Entry 1IBK (X-ray diffraction, 3.31 A resolution); this record covers chains A and H of the 22 polymer chains in the assembly.

[Chain A]
Molecule: 16S ribosomal RNA
Source organism: Thermus thermophilus
Sequence (1522 nucleotides; each row starts with the number of its first residue; note: 42 numbers in that range are skipped by the numbering (no residue carries them; nothing is unmodelled there); a row labelled like 190A-190L holds insertion residues (190A, then the next letters in order); numbering starts at 0):
     0 UUUGUUGGAG AGUUUGAUCC UGGCUCAGGG UGAACGCUGG CGGCGUGCCU AAGACAUGCA
    60 AGUCGUGCGG G
    73 CCGCGGGGUU UU
    88 ACUCCG
    95 UGGUC
   101 AGCGGCGGAC GGGUGAGUAA CGCGUGGGU
  129A G
   130 ACCUACCCGG AAGAGGGGGA CAACCCGGGG AAACUCGGGC UAAUCCCCCA UGUGGACCCG
   190 C
190A-190L CCCUUGGGGUGU
   191 GUCCAAAGGG CUUU
   216 GCCCGCUUCC GGAUGGGCCC GCGUCCCAUC AGCUAGUUGG UGGGGUAAUG GCCCACCAAG
   276 GCGACGACGG GUAGCCGGUC UGAGAGGAUG GCCGGCCACA GGGGCACUGA GACACGGGCC
   336 CCACUCCUAC GGGAGGCAGC AGUUAGGAAU CUUCCGCAAU GGGCGCAAGC CUGACGGAGC
   396 GACGCCGCUU GGAGGAAGAA GCCCUUCGGG GUGUAAACUC CUGAA
   442 CCCGGGACGA AACCCCCGAC GA
   474 GGGGACUGAC GGUACCGGG
   494 GUAAUAGCGC CGGCCAACUC CGUGCCAGCA GCCGCGGUAA UACGGAGGGC GCGAGCGUUA
   554 CCCGGAUUCA CUGGGCGUAA AGGGCGUGUA GGCGGCCUGG GGCGUCCCAU GUGAAAGACC
   614 ACGGCUCAAC CGUGGGGGAG CGUGGGAUAC GCUCAGGCUA GACGGUGGGA GAGGGUGGUG
   674 GAAUUCCCGG AGUAGCGGUG AAAUGCGCAG AUACCGGGAG GAACGCCGAU GGCGAAGGCA
   734 GCCACCUGGU CCACCCGUGA CGCUGAGGCG CGAAAGCGUG GGGAGCAAAC CGGAUUAGAU
   794 ACCCGGGUAG UCCACGCCCU AAACGAUGCG CGCUAGGUCU CUGGGUCU
   848 CCUGGGGGCC GAAGCUAACG CGUUAAGCGC GCCGCCUGGG GAGUACGGCC GCAAGGCUGA
   908 AACUCAAAGG AAUUGACGGG GGCCCGCACA AGCGGUGGAG CAUGUGGUUU AAUUCGAAGC
   968 AACGCGAAGA ACCUUACCAG GCCUUGACAU GCUAGG
 1003A G
  1004 AACCCGGGUG AAAGCCUGGG GUGCCCC
1030A-1030D GCGA
  1031 GGGGAGCCCU AGCACAGGUG CUGCAUGGCC GUCGUCAGCU CGUGCCGUGA GGUGUUGGGU
  1091 UAAGUCCCGC AACGAGCGCA ACCCCCGCCG UUAGUUGCCA GCGGUUCGGC CGGGCACUCU
  1151 AACGGGACUG CCCGCGAAA
  1171 GCGGGAGGAA GGAGGGGACG ACGUCUGGUC AGCAUGGCCC UUACGGCCUG GGCGACACAC
  1231 GUGCUACAAU GCCCACUACA AAGCGAUGCC ACCCGGCAAC GGGGAGCUAA UCGCAAAAAG
  1291 GUGGGCCCAG UUCGGAUUGG GGUCUGCAAC CCGACCCCAU GAAGCCGGAA UCGCUAGUAA
  1351 UCGCGGAUCA G
 1361A C
  1362 CAUGCCGCGG UGAAUACGUU CCCGGGCCUU GUACACACCG CCCGUCACGC CAUGGGAGCG
  1422 GGCUCUACCC GAAGUCGCCG GG
  1446 AGCCUACGGG
  1459 CAGGCGCCGA GGGUAGGGCC CGUGACUGGG GCGAAGUCGU AACAAGGUAG CUGUACCGGA
  1519 AGGUGCGGCU GGAUCACCUC CUUUCU
Disordered / not traced: 0-4, 1534-1544
Ion coordination: Mg2+ site 1: U12, G22; Mg2+ site 2: U12, C526, A914; Mg2+ site 3 near G15 (its only coordinating residue here); Mg2+ site 4 near G21 (its only coordinating residue here); Mg2+ site 5: G61, U62, G105; Mg2+ site 6: G69, G70, U98; Mg2+ site 7: A109, G331; Mg2+ site 8: A116, G117, G289; Mg2+ site 9: C174, C175; Mg2+ site 10: G181, U182; Mg2+ site 11: U182, G183; Mg2+ site 12 near A195 (its only coordinating residue here); 64 more Mg2+ sites not listed
Small-molecule neighbours: paromomycin (PAR): C1404, G1405, U1406, C1407, A1408, C1409, G1489, C1490, G1491, A1492, A1493, G1494, U1495, C1496

[Chain H]
Protein: 30S ribosomal protein S8
Source organism: Thermus thermophilus
UniProtKB: P24319 (RS8_THETH); residues 1-138 here = UniProt positions 1-138
Sequence (138 residues; numbered 1 to 138; the number before each row is that of its first residue):
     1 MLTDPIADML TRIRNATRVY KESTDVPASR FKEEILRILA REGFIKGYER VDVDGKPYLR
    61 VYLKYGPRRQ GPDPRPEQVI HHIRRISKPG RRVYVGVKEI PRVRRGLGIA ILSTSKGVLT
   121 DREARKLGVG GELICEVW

[Chain A / chain H interface]
Contacting residue pairs - 71 pairs, chain A then chain H:
  C564(A) / Arg-91(H)  hydrogen bond to the sugar
  C586(A) / Pro-89(H)  phosphate contact
  C586(A) / Gly-90(H)  sugar contact
  G587(A) / Thr-3(H)  sugar contact
  G587(A) / Pro-89(H)  phosphate contact
  G587(A) / Arg-92(H)  salt bridge to the phosphate
  G588(A) / Met-1(H)  sugar contact
  G588(A) / Leu-2(H)  sugar contact
  C589(A) / Ala-28(H)  sugar contact
  C589(A) / Ser-29(H)  phosphate contact
  C589(A) / Lys-32(H)  salt bridge to the phosphate
  C590(A) / Ser-29(H)  phosphate contact
  C590(A) / Arg-30(H)  hydrogen bond to the phosphate
  U591(A) / Arg-30(H)  salt bridge to the phosphate
  G597(A) / Tyr-94(H)  hydrogen bond to the base
  U598(A) / Tyr-94(H)  phosphate contact
  C599(A) / Val-95(H)  sugar contact
  C599(A) / Val-97(H)  phosphate contact
  C599(A) / Val-129(H)  sugar contact
  C599(A) / Gly-130(H)  hydrogen bond to the sugar
  C599(A) / Gly-131(H)  sugar contact
  C600(A) / Gly-96(H)  phosphate contact
  C600(A) / Val-97(H)  hydrogen bond to the phosphate
  C600(A) / Gly-128(H)  sugar contact
  A640(A) / Ser-115(H)  hydrogen bond to the sugar
  U641(A) / Ser-115(H)  sugar contact
  A642(A) / Ser-113(H)  hydrogen bond to the base
  A642(A) / Thr-114(H)  hydrogen bond to the base
  A642(A) / Ser-115(H)  base contact
  A642(A) / Gly-117(H)  sugar contact
  A642(A) / Val-118(H)  sugar contact
  C643(A) / Phe-31(H)  sugar contact
  C643(A) / Ser-113(H)  hydrogen bond to the sugar
  C643(A) / Glu-132(H)  hydrogen bond to the sugar
  G644(A) / Arg-92(H)  sugar contact
  U652(A) / Lys-56(H)  phosphate contact
  A653(A) / Lys-56(H)  salt bridge to the phosphate
  G654(A) / Met-1(H)  hydrogen bond to the sugar
  A753(A) / Met-1(H)  base contact
  G755(A) / Met-1(H)  sugar contact
  G823(A) / Thr-3(H)  base contact
  C824(A) / Met-1(H)  sugar contact
  G825(A) / Asp-8(H)  hydrogen bond to the sugar
  G825(A) / Thr-11(H)  base contact
  G825(A) / Arg-12(H)  hydrogen bond to the sugar
  C826(A) / Arg-12(H)  salt bridge to the phosphate
  C826(A) / Asn-15(H)  hydrogen bond to the sugar
  U827(A) / Asn-15(H)  sugar contact
  U827(A) / Val-19(H)  sugar contact
  A828(A) / Lys-21(H)  phosphate contact
  A859(A) / Val-19(H)  base contact
  A860(A) / Arg-18(H)  sugar contact
  A860(A) / Arg-75(H)  hydrogen bond to the phosphate
  G861(A) / Arg-75(H)  salt bridge to the phosphate
  G874(A) / Asn-15(H)  base contact
  C875(A) / Thr-11(H)  sugar contact
  C875(A) / Arg-14(H)  hydrogen bond to the sugar
  C875(A) / Asn-15(H)  hydrogen bond to the sugar
  G876(A) / Ala-7(H)  sugar contact
  G876(A) / Thr-11(H)  hydrogen bond to the sugar
  G876(A) / Arg-14(H)  salt bridge to the phosphate
  C877(A) / Thr-3(H)  hydrogen bond to the sugar
  C877(A) / Asp-4(H)  sugar contact
  C877(A) / Ala-7(H)  sugar contact
  C877(A) / Lys-88(H)  salt bridge to the phosphate
  C877(A) / Pro-89(H)  sugar contact
  G878(A) / Thr-3(H)  sugar contact
  G878(A) / Lys-88(H)  phosphate contact
  G878(A) / Pro-89(H)  phosphate contact
  G878(A) / Gly-90(H)  phosphate contact
  C879(A) / Gly-90(H)  phosphate contact
Other interface residues (no listed pair), chain H (42 interface residues in all): Pro-5, Pro-57, Lys-116

[Overview]
36 residues of chain A face 42 of chain H across their interface, with 19 hydrogen bonds and 8 salt bridges.
Polar pairs include G597(A)/Tyr-94(H), A642(A)/Ser-113(H) and A642(A)/Thr-114(H). Chain A binds paromomycin.
U12(A) and G22(A) coordinate Mg2+ site 1.
Chain A is 16S ribosomal RNA and chain H is 30S ribosomal protein S8, both from Thermus thermophilus; the
structure, Structure of the thermus thermophilus 30S ribosomal subunit in complex with the antibiotic
paromomycin, was determined by X-ray diffraction, deposited together with 1IBL and 1IBM.
